8PMX - chains B and H of the 4 polymer chains in the assembly; structure by X-ray diffraction, 3.92 A resolution.

== Chain B ==
Name: Pro-secreted protein ORF2
From: Hepatitis E virus rat/R63/DEU/2009
Reference sequence: E0XL23 (E0XL23_9VIRU); residues 456-614 here correspond to UniProt positions 445-603 (UniProt number = residue number - 11)
Sequence (165 residues; row label = number of the first residue in the row):
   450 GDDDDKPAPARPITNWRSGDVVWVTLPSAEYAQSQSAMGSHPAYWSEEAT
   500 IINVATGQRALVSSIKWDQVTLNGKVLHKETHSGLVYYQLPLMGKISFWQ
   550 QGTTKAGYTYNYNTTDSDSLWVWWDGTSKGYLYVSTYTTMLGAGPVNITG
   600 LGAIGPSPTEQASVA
Not modelled in the structure: 450-453, 608-614
Sequence notes: expression tag (450-455)

== Chain H ==
Name: Fab p60.12-HC
From: Homo sapiens
Notes: antibody fragment or engineered binder
Sequence (233 residues; each row starts with the number of its first residue):
     1 QVQLVQSGAEVKKPGSSVKVSCKASGDTFSSYVISWVRQAPGQGLEWMGG
    51 IIPIIGTANYAPKFQDTVTITADKSTNTVYMEMRSLRSEDTAVYYCASNV
   101 QLQRRGNWFDPWGQGTLVTVSSASTKGPSVFPLAPSSKSTSGGTAALGCL
   151 VKDYFPEPVTVSWNSGALTSGVHTFPAVLQSSGLYSLSSVVTVPSSSLGT
   201 QTYICNVNHKPSNTKVDKRVEPKSCDKTDDDDK
Not modelled in the structure: 1, 26-29, 138-142, 225-233
Cystine bridges: C22-C96, C149-C205

== How chain B and chain H interact ==
Residue-residue contacts (10; chain B residue first):
  Y559(B) - R104(H)  hydrogen bond (backbone-side chain)
  Y561(B) - R104(H)  hydrogen bond
  N562(B) - Q103(H)
  N562(B) - R104(H)  hydrogen bond
  N562(B) - R105(H)  hydrogen bond (side chain-backbone)
  N562(B) - W108(H)
  T563(B) - Q103(H)
  T563(B) - R104(H)
  T564(B) - Q103(H)
  D565(B) - Q103(H)  hydrogen bond
Also at the interface, not in a pair above, chain H (5 interface residues in all): G106

== Summary ==
The interface between chain B and chain H involves 6 residues on one side and 5 on the other; the contacts
include 5 hydrogen bonds. Polar pairs include Y559(B)-R104(H), Y561(B)-R104(H) and N562(B)-R104(H).
Here chain B is Pro-secreted protein ORF2 (Hepatitis E virus rat/R63/DEU/2009) and chain H is Fab p60.12-HC
(Homo sapiens). Entry 8PMX (rat HEV P domain in complex with glycan-sensitive nAb p60.12) was determined by
X-ray diffraction, deposited together with 8PMW, 8PMY and 8PN0.
